PDB entry 3E22 | X-ray diffraction, 3.80 A resolution | chains D and E of the 5 polymer chains in the assembly

Chain D:
Protein: Tubulin beta-2B chain
Source organism: Bos taurus
UniProtKB: Q6B856 (TBB2B_BOVIN); the author numbering skips numbers that UniProt does not, so the offset changes along the chain: 1-44 = UniProt 1-44; 47-360 = UniProt 45-358; 369-455 = UniProt 359-445
Sequence (445 residues; row label = number of the first residue in the row; note: 10 numbers in that range are skipped by the numbering (no residue carries them; nothing is unmodelled there)):
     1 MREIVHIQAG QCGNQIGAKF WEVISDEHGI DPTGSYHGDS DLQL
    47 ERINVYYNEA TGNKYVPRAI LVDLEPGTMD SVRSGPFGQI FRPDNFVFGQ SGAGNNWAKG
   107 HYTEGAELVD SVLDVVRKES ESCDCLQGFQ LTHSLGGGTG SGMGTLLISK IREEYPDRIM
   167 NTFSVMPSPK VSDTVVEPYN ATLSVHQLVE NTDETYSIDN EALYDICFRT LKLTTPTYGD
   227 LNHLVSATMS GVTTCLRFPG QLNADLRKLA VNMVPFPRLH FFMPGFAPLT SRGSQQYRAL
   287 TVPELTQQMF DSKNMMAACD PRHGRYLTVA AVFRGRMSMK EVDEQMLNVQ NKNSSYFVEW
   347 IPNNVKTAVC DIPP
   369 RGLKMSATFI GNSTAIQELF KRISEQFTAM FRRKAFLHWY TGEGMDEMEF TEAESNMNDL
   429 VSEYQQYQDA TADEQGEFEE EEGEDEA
Disordered / not traced: 1, 278-285, 439-455
Ligand contacts:
  - GDP (guanosine-5'-diphosphate): Gly10, Gln11, Cys12, Ala99, Asn101, Ser140, Gly142, Gly143, Gly144, Thr145, Gly146, Ser147, Val171, Pro173, Val177, Ser178, Asp179, Glu183, Asn206, Leu209, Tyr224, Leu227, Asn228
  - colchicine (LOC; N-[(7S)-1,2,3,10-tetramethoxy-9-oxo-6,7-dihydro-5H-benzo[d]heptalen-7-yl]ethanamide): Val238, Thr239, Cys241, Leu242, Leu248, Ala250, Lys254, Leu255, Asn258, Met259, Val315, Ala316, Val318, Asn349, Asn350, Val351, Lys352, Ala354, Ile378

Chain E:
Protein: Stathmin-4
Source organism: Rattus norvegicus
Notes: fragment: RB3 stathmin-like domain 4
UniProtKB: P63043 (STMN4_RAT); residues 5-145 here correspond to UniProt positions 49-189 (UniProt number = residue number + 44)
Sequence (142 residues; row label = number of the first residue in the row):
     4 ADMEVIELNK CTSGQSFEVI LKPPSFDGVP EFNASLPRRR DPSLEEIQKK LEAAEERRKY
    64 QEAELLKHLA EKREHEREVI QKAIEENNNF IKMAKEKLAQ KMESNKENRE AHLAAMLERL
   124 QEKDKHAEEV RKNKELKEEA SR
Disordered / not traced: 31-44, 142-145
Sequence notes: expression tag (4)

Interface between chain D and chain E:
Contacting residue pairs (11; chain D residue first):
  Tyr108(D) with His129(E); Ala130(E), hydrophobic; Arg134(E), hydrogen bond (backbone-side chain)
  Ala112(D) with Arg134(E)
  Ser155(D) with Leu123(E)
  Arg158(D) with Met119(E)
  Glu159(D) with Leu123(E); Asp127(E)
  Glu411(D) with Lys137(E)
  Gly412(D) with Val133(E)
  Glu417(D) with His129(E), salt bridge
Also at the interface, not in a pair above, chain D (9 interface residues in all): Glu420
Also at the interface, not in a pair above, chain E (11 interface residues in all): Leu120, Lys126, Asn136

In short:
9 residues of chain D and 11 residues of chain E are in contact, with 1 hydrogen bond and 1 salt bridge. Polar
contacts include Glu417(D)-His129(E) and Tyr108(D)-Arg134(E). Chain D binds GDP and colchicine.
Chain D is Tubulin beta-2B chain (Bos taurus) and chain E is Stathmin-4 (Rattus norvegicus); the structure,
Tubulin-colchicine-soblidotin: Stathmin-like domain complex, was determined by X-ray diffraction, deposited
together with 3DU7.
